1G0U - chains O and P of the 28 polymer chains in the assembly; structure by X-ray diffraction, 2.40 A resolution.

[Chain O]
Protein: Proteasome component Y7
From: Saccharomyces cerevisiae
Notes: EC 3.4.99.46
Reference sequence: P23639 (PSA2_YEAST); the construct lacks a stretch of the UniProt sequence and is renumbered around it, so the offset changes along the chain: 4-102 = UniProt 1-99; 103-147 = UniProt 101-145; 148-200 = UniProt 147-199; 202-209 = UniProt 200-207; 2 more segments
Chain sequence (250 residues; each row starts with the number of its first residue; note: 1 number in that range is skipped by the numbering (no residue carries it; nothing is unmodelled there); a row labelled like 217A-217B holds insertion residues (217A, then the next letters in order)):
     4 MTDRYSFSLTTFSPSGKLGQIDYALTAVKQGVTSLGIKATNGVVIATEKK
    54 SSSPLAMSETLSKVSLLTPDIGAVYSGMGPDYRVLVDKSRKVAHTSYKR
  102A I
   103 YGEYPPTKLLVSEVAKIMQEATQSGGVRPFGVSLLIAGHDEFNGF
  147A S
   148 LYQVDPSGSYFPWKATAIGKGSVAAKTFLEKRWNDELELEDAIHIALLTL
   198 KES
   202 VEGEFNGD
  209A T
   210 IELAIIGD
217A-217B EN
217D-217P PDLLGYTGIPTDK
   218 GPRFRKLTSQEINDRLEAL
Not modelled in the structure: 4-7
Curated features (UniProtKB/Swiss-Prot):
  - cross-link: Lys110 (Glycyl lysine isopeptide (Lys-Gly) (interchain with G-Cter in ubiquitin))

[Chain P]
Protein: Proteasome component Y13
From: Saccharomyces cerevisiae
Notes: EC 3.4.99.46
Reference sequence: P23638 (PSA4_YEAST); the construct lacks a stretch of the UniProt sequence and is renumbered around it, so the offset changes along the chain: 3-63 = UniProt 1-61; 64-144 = UniProt 63-143; 145-200 = UniProt 145-200; 202-204 = UniProt 201-203; 2 more segments
Chain sequence (245 residues; numbered 3 to 239 plus 9 insertion-coded residues; 1 number in that range is skipped by the numbering (no residue carries it; nothing is unmodelled there); the number before each row is that of its first residue; a row labelled like 204A-204B holds insertion residues (204A, then the next letters in order)):
     3 MGSRRYDSRTTIFSPEGRLYQVEYALESISHAGTAIGIMASDGIVLAAER
    53 KVTSTLLEQDT
   63A S
    64 TEKLYKLNDKIAVAVAGLTADAEILINTARIHAQNYLKTYNEDIPVEILV
   114 RRLSDIKQGYTQHGGLRPFGVSFIYAGYDDR
  144A Y
   145 GYQLYTSNPSGNYTGWKAISVGANTSAAQTLLQMDYKDDMKVDDAIELAL
   195 KTLSKT
   202 TDS
204A-204B SA
   205 LTYDRLEFATIR
216A-216B KG
   217 AN
218C-218D DG
   219 E
  219E V
   220 YQKIFKPQEIKDILVKTGIT
Not modelled in the structure: 3-12
Curated features (UniProtKB/Swiss-Prot):
  - cross-link (Glycyl lysine isopeptide (Lys-Gly)): Lys101 (interchain with G-Cter in ubiquitin), Lys199 (interchain with G-Cter in ubiquitin), Lys225 (interchain with G-Cter in ubiquitin)

[Interface between chain O and chain P]
Pairs across the interface (55; chain O residue first):
  Ser9(O) with Gly127(P); Leu129(P)
  Phe10(O) with Gly128(P)
  Ser11(O) with Gly128(P), hydrogen bond (backbone-backbone); Leu129(P); Arg130(P), hydrogen bond (side chain-backbone)
  Thr13(O) with Arg130(P)
  Thr14(O) with Gln23(P)
  Phe15(O) with Gln23(P), hydrogen bond (backbone-side chain); Tyr26(P); Ala27(P), hydrophobic; Ser30(P); Arg130(P); Pro131(P); Gly133(P)
  Ser16(O) with Tyr26(P)
  Pro17(O) with Tyr26(P), hydrophobic; Glu29(P)
  Ser18(O) with Glu29(P); His33(P), hydrogen bond (backbone-side chain)
  Gly19(O) with Tyr26(P); Glu29(P); Ser30(P), hydrogen bond (backbone-side chain)
  Leu21(O) with Leu81(P), hydrophobic; Arg130(P)
  Lys41(O) with Glu60(P), salt bridge
  Ser114(O) with Glu86(P)
  Lys118(O) with Ile87(P)
  Gln121(O) with Ala83(P); Asp84(P), hydrogen bond; Ile87(P); Arg130(P)
  Thr124(O) with Arg130(P), hydrogen bond (backbone-side chain)
  Gln125(O) with Tyr123(P); Leu129(P); Arg130(P), hydrogen bond (side chain-backbone); Pro131(P); Phe132(P)
  Gly127(O) with Leu129(P)
  Ser154(O) with Ala83(P)
  Gly155(O) with Ala83(P)
  Tyr157(O) with Glu86(P), hydrogen bond
  Pro159(O) with Leu59(P); Glu60(P), hydrogen bond (backbone-backbone)
  Trp160(O) with Leu58(P); Leu59(P), hydrophobic; Glu60(P)
  Lys161(O) with Thr57(P); Leu58(P), hydrogen bond (backbone-backbone); Leu59(P); Glu60(P)
  Ala162(O) with Leu58(P)
  Glu177(O) with Thr57(P); Leu58(P)
  Trp180(O) with Leu58(P), hydrophobic
Interface residues without a listed pair, chain O (32 interface residues in all): Ser126, Tyr149, Ser156, Phe158, Leu176
Interface residues without a listed pair, chain P (27 interface residues in all): Ser56, Thr63, Ser63A, Thr82

[Overview]
32 residues of chain O and 27 residues of chain P are in contact, with 11 hydrogen bonds and 1 salt bridge.
Polar contacts include Lys41(O)-Glu60(P), Ser11(O)-Arg130(P) and Phe15(O)-Gln23(P).
Here chain O is Proteasome component Y7 and chain P is Proteasome component Y13, both from Saccharomyces
cerevisiae. Entry 1G0U (A gated channel into the proteasome core particle) was determined by X-ray
diffraction.
